PDB entry 5CZ4 | X-ray diffraction, 2.30 A resolution | chains H and I of the 28 polymer chains in the assembly

# Chain H
Molecule: Proteasome subunit beta type-2
Organism: Saccharomyces cerevisiae (strain ATCC 204508 / S288c)
Notes: EC 3.4.25.1
UniProt: P25043 (PSB2_YEAST); residues 1-232 here correspond to UniProt positions 30-261 (UniProt number = residue number + 29)
Sequence (232 residues; each row starts with the number of its first residue):
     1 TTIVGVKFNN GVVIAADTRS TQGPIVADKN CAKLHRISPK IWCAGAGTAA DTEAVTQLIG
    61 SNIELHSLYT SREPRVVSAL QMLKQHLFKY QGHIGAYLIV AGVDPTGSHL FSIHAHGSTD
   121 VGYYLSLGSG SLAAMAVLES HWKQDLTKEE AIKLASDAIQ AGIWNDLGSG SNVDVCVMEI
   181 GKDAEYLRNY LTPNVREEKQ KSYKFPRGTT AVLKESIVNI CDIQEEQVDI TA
Disordered / not traced: 227-232
Curated features (UniProtKB/Swiss-Prot):
  - active site: T1 (Nucleophile)
What the authors report for this chain:
  - catalytic residues: T1
  - catalytic residues: K33 (proposed by the authors, not directly observed)
  - specificity-determining residues: G45

# Chain I
Molecule: Proteasome subunit beta type-3
Organism: Saccharomyces cerevisiae (strain ATCC 204508 / S288c)
Notes: EC 3.4.25.1
UniProt: P25451 (PSB3_YEAST); residues 0-204 here correspond to UniProt positions 1-205 (UniProt number = residue number + 1)
Sequence (205 residues; each row starts with the number of its first residue; numbering starts at 0):
     0 MSDPSSINGG IVVAMTGKDC VAIACDLRLG SQSLGVSNKF EKIFHYGHVF LGITGLATDV
    60 TTLNEMFRYK TNLYKLKEER AIEPETFTQL VSSSLYERRF GPYFVGPVVA GINSKSGKPF
   120 IAGFDLIGCI DEAKDFIVSG TASDQLFGMC ESLYEPNLEP EDLFETISQA LLNAADRDAL
   180 SGWGAVVYII KKDEVVKRYL KMRQD
Disordered / not traced: 0
Curated features (UniProtKB/Swiss-Prot):
  - modified residue: S30 (Phosphoserine)
  - cross-link: K69 (Glycyl lysine isopeptide (Lys-Gly) (interchain with G-Cter in ubiquitin))
Metal / ion sites: Mg2+ site 1: A174, D177, S180; Mg2+ site 2: D204 (shared with 3 residues of chain Y)

# Interface between chain H and chain I
Residue-residue contacts (54; chain H residue first):
  I25(H) - D143(I)
  I25(H) - F146(I)  hydrophobic
  V26(H) - F146(I)
  A27(H) - D130(I)
  A27(H) - F146(I)
  D28(H) - D130(I)
  K29(H) - E150(I)  salt bridge
  T48(H) - I126(I)
  A49(H) - C128(I)  hydrophobic
  A50(H) - Y95(I)
  A50(H) - I126(I)  hydrophobic
  A50(H) - C128(I)
  D51(H) - Y95(I)  hydrogen bond
  D51(H) - R98(I)  salt bridge
  A54(H) - Y95(I)
  Y90(H) - F99(I)  hydrophobic
  H93(H) - R98(I)  hydrogen bond (backbone-side chain)
  H93(H) - F99(I)
  I94(H) - F99(I)  hydrophobic
  R196(H) - E150(I)  salt bridge
  K199(H) - S151(I)
  K199(H) - Y153(I)
  S202(H) - E154(I)
  Y203(H) - S151(I)
  Y203(H) - L152(I)  hydrophobic
  K204(H) - D161(I)  salt bridge
  F205(H) - Q168(I)
  R207(H) - E160(I)  salt bridge
  R207(H) - D161(I)  salt bridge
  G208(H) - E164(I)  hydrogen bond (backbone-side chain)
  T209(H) - E164(I)
  T210(H) - E164(I)  hydrogen bond
  T210(H) - S167(I)
  T210(H) - Q168(I)  hydrogen bond
  T210(H) - L199(I)
  A211(H) - L199(I)
  A211(H) - K200(I)  hydrogen bond (backbone-backbone)
  V212(H) - Y198(I)
  L213(H) - Y198(I)  hydrogen bond (backbone-backbone)
  L213(H) - L199(I)
  L213(H) - K200(I)
  K214(H) - K196(I)
  K214(H) - R197(I)
  K214(H) - Y198(I)  hydrogen bond (backbone-backbone)
  E215(H) - K196(I)
  E215(H) - R197(I)  salt bridge
  S216(H) - V195(I)
  S216(H) - K196(I)  hydrogen bond (backbone-backbone)
  I217(H) - V194(I)
  V218(H) - V194(I)  hydrogen bond (backbone-backbone)
  V218(H) - K196(I)
  I220(H) - F49(I)  hydrophobic
  I220(H) - V194(I)  hydrophobic
  D222(H) - K74(I)  salt bridge
Also at the interface, not in a pair above, chain H (37 interface residues in all): Q22, G95, P206, N219
Also at the interface, not in a pair above, chain I (36 interface residues in all): H44, G46, D124, G127, A132, E158, F163, L171, Y187

# Summary
Chain H and chain I form an interface of 37 and 36 residues respectively; the contacts include 10 hydrogen
bonds and 8 salt bridges. Polar pairs include K29(H)-E150(I), D51(H)-R98(I) and R196(H)-E150(I). UniProt lists
active-site residue T1(H) on chain H. From the paper: catalytic residues T1(H) and K33(H); the specificity
determinant G45(H).
Chain H is Proteasome subunit beta type-2 and chain I is Proteasome subunit beta type-3, both from
Saccharomyces cerevisiae (strain ATCC 204508 / S288c); the structure, Yeast 20S proteasome at 2.3 A
resolution, was determined by X-ray diffraction (same publication as 5CZ5, 5CZ6, 5CZ7, 5CZ8, 5CZ9, 5CZA and 16
further entries).
